Entry 6WYD (X-ray diffraction, 2.55 A resolution); this record covers chains A and B.

== Chain A ==
Name: Myeloperoxidase light chain
Organism: Homo sapiens
Notes: EC 1.11.2.2
Reference sequence: P05164 (PERM_HUMAN); residues 1-105 here correspond to UniProt positions 167-271 (UniProt number = residue number + 166)
Chain sequence (105 residues; row label = number of the first residue in the row):
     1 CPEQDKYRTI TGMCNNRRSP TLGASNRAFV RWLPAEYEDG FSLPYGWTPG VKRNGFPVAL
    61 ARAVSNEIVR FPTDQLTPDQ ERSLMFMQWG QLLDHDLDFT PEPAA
Not modelled in the structure: 104-105
UniProt features mapped onto this chain:
  - active site: H95 (Proton acceptor)
  - binding site (heme b): D94
  - binding site (Ca(2+)): D96
Metal / ion sites: Ca2+: D96 (shared with T168(B), F170(B), D172(B), S174(B) of chain B)
Ligand contacts:
  - 7GD (7-benzyl-1H-[1,2,3]triazolo[4,5-b]pyridin-5-amine): Q91, H95, F99, T100
  - heme c (HEC): M87, G90, Q91, D94, D98, F99, T100

== Chain B ==
Name: Myeloperoxidase heavy chain
Organism: Homo sapiens
Notes: EC 1.11.2.2
Reference sequence: P05164 (PERM_HUMAN); residues 113-579 here correspond to UniProt positions 279-745 (UniProt number = residue number + 166)
Chain sequence (467 residues; numbered 113 to 579; the number before each row is that of its first residue):
   113 VNCETSCVQQ PPCFPLKIPP NDPRIKNQAD CIPFFRSCPA CPGSNITIRN QINALTSFVD
   173 ASMVYGSEEP LARNLRNMSN QLGLLAVNQR FQDNGRALLP FDNLHDDPCL LTNRSARIPC
   233 FLAGDTRSSE MPELTSMHTL LLREHNRLAT ELKSLNPRWD GERLYQEARK IVGAMVQIIT
   293 YRDYLPLVLG PTAMRKYLPT YRSYNDSVDP RIANVFTNAF RYGHTLIQPF MFRLDNRYQP
   353 MEPNPRVPLS RVFFASWRVV LEGGIDPILR GLMATPAKLN RQNQIAVDEI RERLFEQVMR
   413 IGLDLPALNM QRSRDHGLPG YNAWRRFCGL PQPETVGQLG TVLRNLKLAR KLMEQYGTPN
   473 NIDIWMGGVS EPLKRKGRVG PLLACIIGTQ FRKLRDGDRF WWENEGVFSM QQRQALAQIS
   533 LPRIICDNTG ITTVSKNNIF MSNSYPRDFV NCSTLPALNL ASWREAS
Not modelled in the structure: 578-579
UniProt features mapped onto this chain:
  - binding site (Ca(2+)): T168, F170, D172, S174
  - binding site (heme b): E242, M243, H336
  - site: R239 (Transition state stabilizer)
  - modified residue: C150 (Cysteine sulfenic acid (-SOH))
  - glycosylation (N-linked (GlcNAc...) asparagine): N157, N189, N225, N317, N563
Cystine bridges: C115-C125, C119-C143, C221-C232, C440-C497, C538-C564
Metal / ion sites: Ca2+: T168, F170, D172, S174 (shared with D96(A) of chain A); heme c Fe near H336 (its only coordinating residue here)
Ligand contacts:
  - 7GD (7-benzyl-1H-[1,2,3]triazolo[4,5-b]pyridin-5-amine): T238, R239, E242, F366, F407
  - beta-D-mannopyranose (BMA): Y309, F439, C440, G441, C497, T501
  - alpha-L-fucopyranose (FUC): V320, R504, K505, D508
  - heme c (HEC): F146, R239, E242, M243, Y296, F328, T329, F332, R333, Y334, G335, H336, I339, L361, F365, L406, F407, L417, L420, N421, R424
  - alpha-D-mannopyranose (MAN), molecule 1: K308, C440, G441
  - alpha-D-mannopyranose (MAN), molecule 2: F439, T501, K505
  - N-acetylglucosamine (NAG; 2-acetamido-2-deoxy-beta-D-glucopyranose), molecule 1: N189, S191, N192, L196, L197, A198, V199, Q201
  - N-acetylglucosamine (NAG), molecule 2: T224, N225, S227, A228, W369, L373
  - N-acetylglucosamine (NAG), molecule 3: N317, S319, V320
  - N-acetylglucosamine (NAG), molecule 4: A435, R438, F439, G441

== How chain A and chain B interact ==
Residue-residue contacts (316):
  D5(A) with R511(B), salt bridge; F512(B)
  K6(A) with K282(B), hydrogen bond (backbone-side chain); F512(B)
  Y7(A) with R275(B), hydrogen bond; Q278(B); E279(B), hydrogen bond; K282(B); F512(B)
  R8(A) with F170(B); V171(B); D172(B); R281(B), hydrogen bond (backbone-side chain); Q289(B); D510(B), salt bridge; F512(B), hydrogen bond (side chain-backbone)
  T9(A) with R281(B), hydrogen bond (backbone-side chain)
  I10(A) with T168(B); Y177(B), hydrophobic; G178(B); S179(B); E180(B); E181(B); A184(B), hydrophobic; Y277(B); R281(B)
  T11(A) with T168(B); S179(B), hydrogen bond (side chain-backbone)
  G12(A) with T168(B); F170(B)
  C14(A) with R511(B), hydrogen bond (backbone-side chain)
  N15(A) with F170(B); Y316(B); G509(B); D510(B), hydrogen bond; R511(B), hydrogen bond (backbone-side chain); F512(B)
  N16(A) with Y316(B); D318(B), hydrogen bond (side chain-backbone)
  R17(A) with R511(B)
  R18(A) with D318(B), salt bridge; S319(B), hydrogen bond
  L22(A) with F170(B); D321(B); P322(B); R323(B)
  G23(A) with T168(B); S169(B), hydrogen bond (backbone-backbone); F170(B); R323(B)
  S25(A) with N165(B); A166(B); L167(B); T168(B); S179(B), hydrogen bond (side chain-backbone)
  N26(A) with I164(B); N165(B), hydrogen bond (backbone-backbone); A166(B); E180(B), hydrogen bond
  R27(A) with I164(B); N165(B), hydrogen bond (backbone-backbone)
  A28(A) with A152(B), hydrophobic; N162(B); Q163(B)
  F29(A) with N162(B), hydrogen bond (backbone-side chain); Q163(B), hydrogen bond (backbone-backbone); I164(B); N165(B); I324(B); N326(B); T329(B)
  V30(A) with D321(B); R323(B); I324(B), hydrogen bond (backbone-backbone); A325(B); N326(B), hydrogen bond (backbone-backbone)
  R31(A) with R161(B), hydrogen bond (side chain-backbone); N162(B); Q163(B), hydrogen bond; N326(B); H428(B), hydrogen bond (side chain-backbone); L430(B)
  W32(A) with A325(B); V327(B), hydrophobic; W436(B), hydrophobic; F439(B), hydrophobic; T501(B); Q502(B); K505(B)
  L33(A) with P431(B), hydrophobic; A435(B); W436(B), hydrophobic
  P34(A) with P431(B)
  A35(A) with I160(B), hydrophobic; G429(B)
  E36(A) with G429(B), hydrogen bond (backbone-backbone); P431(B); G432(B)
  Y37(A) with R148(B); I160(B), hydrophobic; R161(B), hydrogen bond (side chain-backbone); Q163(B), hydrogen bond; R426(B); D427(B), hydrogen bond (side chain-backbone); H428(B); G429(B)
  G40(A) with I160(B)
  F41(A) with S156(B); N157(B); I160(B); R161(B), hydrogen bond (backbone-backbone)
  S42(A) with R148(B), hydrogen bond (backbone-side chain); R161(B)
  P44(A) with F126(B), hydrophobic; R148(B); R426(B); D427(B)
  Y45(A) with F126(B); R426(B)
  W47(A) with Q121(B); P123(B); C125(B); F126(B), hydrophobic
  R53(A) with L430(B), hydrogen bond (side chain-backbone); P431(B); G432(B); N473(B), hydrogen bond (backbone-side chain)
  N54(A) with N472(B); N473(B), hydrogen bond
  F56(A) with Y468(B); G469(B); T470(B); N473(B)
  V58(A) with R426(B)
  A59(A) with R426(B), hydrogen bond (backbone-side chain); Q467(B)
  L60(A) with K129(B); P131(B), hydrophobic
  A61(A) with L128(B), hydrophobic; A419(B); M422(B); R426(B)
  R62(A) with K129(B); P131(B); D134(B), salt bridge; R136(B); I144(B); R403(B), hydrogen bond (side chain-backbone); E404(B), salt bridge; D416(B), salt bridge; A419(B)
  A63(A) with P131(B), hydrophobic; Q467(B)
  V64(A) with M422(B), hydrophobic; Q467(B); Y468(B); M478(B), hydrophobic
  S65(A) with R403(B), hydrogen bond; D416(B), hydrogen bond; P418(B); A419(B)
  N66(A) with P131(B); D134(B), hydrogen bond; P135(B); R403(B), hydrogen bond
  E67(A) with Q467(B)
  I68(A) with L460(B), hydrophobic; K463(B); L464(B); Q467(B); M478(B), hydrophobic
  V69(A) with A398(B), hydrophobic; R403(B); P418(B), hydrophobic; W477(B), hydrophobic; M478(B), hydrophobic
  R70(A) with P135(B); R403(B)
  F71(A) with K390(B); N395(B); Q396(B); A398(B); V399(B), hydrophobic
  T73(A) with P341(B)
  Q75(A) with Q396(B)
  L76(A) with Q340(B); P341(B); K390(B); Q396(B); V399(B), hydrophobic
  T77(A) with K390(B); L391(B), hydrogen bond (backbone-backbone); R393(B); Q396(B), hydrogen bond
  P78(A) with P388(B), hydrophobic; A389(B)
  D79(A) with P388(B); A389(B), hydrogen bond (backbone-backbone); L391(B); R490(B), salt bridge; N555(B), hydrogen bond (backbone-side chain)
  Q80(A) with N555(B), hydrogen bond (backbone-side chain)
  E81(A) with R490(B), salt bridge; F552(B); M553(B)
  R82(A) with L299(B), hydrogen bond (side chain-backbone); P388(B); A389(B), hydrogen bond (backbone-backbone); K488(B), hydrogen bond (side chain-backbone); G489(B); R490(B); F552(B); M553(B); N555(B), hydrogen bond (backbone-side chain)
  S83(A) with L384(B); M385(B); T387(B); A389(B); I551(B), hydrogen bond (side chain-backbone); F552(B), hydrogen bond (backbone-backbone); S554(B); N555(B)
  L84(A) with L338(B); Q340(B); F344(B), hydrophobic; L384(B), hydrogen bond (backbone-backbone); T387(B), hydrogen bond (backbone-backbone); P388(B); A389(B)
  M85(A) with M249(B), hydrophobic; L384(B), hydrogen bond (backbone-backbone); L533(B), hydrophobic; I551(B), hydrophobic; F552(B)
  F86(A) with Y296(B); L299(B); V300(B), hydrophobic; Y334(B); L338(B), hydrophobic; R490(B); F552(B), hydrophobic
  M87(A) with L338(B), hydrophobic
  Q88(A) with M243(B); E245(B); L246(B); M249(B); L384(B)
  W89(A) with M249(B), hydrophobic; V288(B); I291(B), hydrophobic; T292(B), hydrogen bond; Y296(B); L533(B), hydrophobic; F552(B), hydrophobic
  G90(A) with Y296(B); F332(B)
  Q91(A) with E242(B), hydrogen bond; M243(B); L246(B)
  L92(A) with M175(B); L246(B), hydrophobic; M249(B), hydrophobic; H250(B); L253(B), hydrophobic
  L93(A) with T292(B); Y296(B), hydrophobic; F332(B), hydrophobic; F503(B), hydrophobic
  D94(A) with R239(B), salt bridge; F332(B)
  H95(A) with L167(B); M175(B); D237(B), salt bridge; R239(B); L246(B)
  D96(A) with T168(B); F170(B); V171(B); D172(B), hydrogen bond (side chain-backbone); A173(B), hydrogen bond (side chain-backbone); S174(B), hydrogen bond; M175(B); V288(B)
  L97(A) with N165(B), hydrogen bond (backbone-side chain); L167(B); T168(B); S169(B); V171(B), hydrophobic; I324(B); F328(B), hydrophobic; F503(B), hydrophobic; L506(B), hydrophobic
  D98(A) with N165(B); L167(B); R239(B), hydrogen bond (backbone-side chain); F328(B); T329(B)
  F99(A) with I164(B); N165(B), hydrogen bond (backbone-side chain); A166(B), hydrogen bond (backbone-backbone); L167(B); R239(B)
  T100(A) with S149(B); Q163(B); I164(B); H428(B)
  P101(A) with S149(B); C150(B), hydrogen bond (backbone-backbone); I164(B)
  E102(A) with F147(B); C150(B); R424(B), salt bridge
  P103(A) with P124(B), hydrophobic; F147(B); R148(B); C150(B)
Also at the interface, not in a pair above, chain A (85 interface residues in all): A24, L43, G46, P57
Also at the interface, not in a pair above, chain B (155 interface residues in all): Q122, I130, I137, I158, T159, T238, G335, I339, F342, L381, I397, D400, Q423, I498, W513, I537

== In short ==
The interface between chain A and chain B involves 85 residues on one side and 155 on the other; the contacts
include 63 hydrogen bonds and 11 salt bridges. Polar contacts include D5(A)-R511(B), R8(A)-D510(B) and
R18(A)-D318(B).
Chain A is Myeloperoxidase light chain and chain B is Myeloperoxidase heavy chain, both from Homo sapiens; the
structure, CRYSTAL STRUCTURE OF MYELOPEROXIDASE SUBFORM C (MPO) COMPLEX WITH Compound-12 (AKA;
7-benzyl-1H-[1,2,3]triazolo[4,5-b]pyrid, was determined by X-ray diffraction, deposited together with 6WXZ,
6WY0, 6WY5 and 6WY7.
